8YKY - chains A and R of the 5 polymer chains in the assembly; structure by electron microscopy, 2.99 A resolution.

== Chain A ==
Molecule: G alpha gustducin protein
Source organism: Homo sapiens
Sequence (369 residues; numbered -14 to 354; the number before each row is that of its first residue; numbers below 1 keep their minus sign (Met-14 is residue -14)):
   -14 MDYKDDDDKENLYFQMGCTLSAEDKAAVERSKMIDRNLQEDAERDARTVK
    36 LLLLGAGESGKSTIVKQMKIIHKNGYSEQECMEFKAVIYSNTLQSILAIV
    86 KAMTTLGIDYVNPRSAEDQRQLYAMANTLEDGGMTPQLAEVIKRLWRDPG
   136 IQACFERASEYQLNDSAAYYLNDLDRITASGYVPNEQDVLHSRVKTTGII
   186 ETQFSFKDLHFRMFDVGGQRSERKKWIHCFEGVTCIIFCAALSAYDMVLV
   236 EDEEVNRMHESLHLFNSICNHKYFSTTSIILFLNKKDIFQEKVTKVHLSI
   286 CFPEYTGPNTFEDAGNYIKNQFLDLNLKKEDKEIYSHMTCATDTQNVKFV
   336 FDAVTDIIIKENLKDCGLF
Not modelled in the structure: -14 to 4, 56-181, 234-240

== Chain R ==
Molecule: exo-alpha-sialidase, Taste receptor type 2 member 14, LgBit
Source organism: Clostridium perfringens
Notes: EC 3.2.1.18
UniProt: chimeric construct of Q59310, Q9NYV8: residues -455 to -4 from Q59310 (Q59310_CLOPF) positions 243-694 (UniProt number = residue number + 698); residues 2-317 from Q9NYV8 positions 2-317 (same numbers)
Sequence (990 residues; each row starts with the number of its first residue; numbers below 1 keep their minus sign (Met-499 is residue -499)):
  -499 MKTIIALSYIFCLVFADYKDDDDAHHHHHHHHHHENLYFQSGRAVEGAVK
  -449 TEPVDLFHPGFLNSSNYRIPALFKTKEGTLIASIDARRHGGADAPNNDID
  -399 TAVRRSEDGGKTWDEGQIIMDYPDKSSVIDTTLIQDDETGRIFLLVTHFP
  -349 SKYGFWNAGLGSGFKNIDGKEYLCLYDSSGKEFTVRENVVYDKDSNKTEY
  -299 TTNALGDLFKNGTKIDNINSSTAPLKAKGTSYINLVYSDDDGKTWSEPQN
  -249 INFQVKKDWMKFLGIAPGRGIQIKNGEHKGRIVVPVYYTNEKGKQSSAVI
  -199 YSDDSGKNWTIGESPNDNRKLENGKIINSKTLSDDAPQLTECQVVEMPNG
  -149 QLKLFMRNLSGYLNIATSFDGGATWDETVEKDTNVLEPYCQLSVINYSQK
   -99 VDGKDAVIFSNPNARSRSNGTVRIGLINQVGTYENGEPKYEFDWKYNKLV
   -49 KPGYYAYSCLTELSNGNIGLLYEGTPSEEMSYIEMNLKYLESGANKGSAG
     1 SGGVIKSIFTFVLIVEFIIGNLGNSFIALVNCIDWVKGRKISSVDRILTA
    51 LAISRISLVWLIFGSWCVSVFFPALFATEKMFRMLTNIWTVINHFSVWLA
   101 TGLGTFYFLKIANFSNSIFLYLKWRVKKVVLVLLLVTSVFLFLNIALINI
   151 HINASINGYRRNKTCSSDSSNFTRFSSLIVLTSTVFIFIPFTLSLAMFLL
   201 LIFSMWKHRKKMQHTVKISGDASTKAHRGVKSVITFFLLYAIFSLSFFIS
   251 VWTSERLEENLIILSQVMGMAYPSCHSCVLILGNKKLRQASLSVLLWLRY
   301 MFKDGEPSGHKEFRESSGSGSSGSGSSGSGSSVFTLEDFVGDWEQTAAYN
   351 LDQVLEQGGVSSLLQNLAVSVTPIQRIVRSGENALKIDIHVIIPYEGLSA
   401 DQMAQIEEVFKVVYPVDDHHFKVILPYGTLVIDGVTPNMLNYFGRPYEGI
   451 AVFDGKKITVTGTLWNGNKIIDERLITPDGSMLFRVTINS
Not modelled in the structure: -499 to 2, 158-173, 218-228, 300-490
Construct notes: initiating methionine (-499); expression tag (-498 to -456); conflict Ser-305 (Gly393 in Q59310); linker (-3 to 1)
Residues lining bound ligands: A1AEI (4-methyl-N-[(2M)-2-(1H-tetrazol-5-yl)phenyl]-6-(trifluoromethyl)pyrimidin-2-amine): Ala100, Gly104, Tyr107, Phe108, Ser194, Met197, Phe198, Leu201, Gly229, Val230, Ser232, Val233, Phe237, His276, Gly283
Swiss-Prot annotation at these positions:
  - binding site (cholesterol): Thr86, Trp89, Val180, Ser265, Met268
  - glycosylation (N-linked (GlcNAc...) asparagine): Asn153, Asn162, Asn171

== Interface between chain A and chain R ==
Pairs across the interface (30):
  Gln24(A) - Trp124(R)
  Ala27(A) - Trp124(R)  hydrophobic
  Glu28(A) - Trp124(R)  hydrogen bond
  Ser321(A) - Val216(R)
  Lys333(A) - His214(R)  hydrogen bond
  Lys333(A) - Thr215(R)
  Phe334(A) - Val216(R)  hydrophobic
  Asp337(A) - Lys211(R)  hydrogen bond (backbone-side chain)
  Asp337(A) - Thr215(R)
  Thr340(A) - His208(R)
  Thr340(A) - Lys211(R)  hydrogen bond
  Asp341(A) - His208(R)  hydrogen bond (backbone-side chain)
  Ile344(A) - Ile111(R)
  Ile344(A) - Asn113(R)
  Asn347(A) - Lys110(R)
  Asn347(A) - Ile111(R)
  Asn347(A) - Lys123(R)  hydrogen bond
  Leu348(A) - Ile111(R)  hydrophobic
  Asp350(A) - Lys110(R)
  Cys351(A) - Val44(R)
  Cys351(A) - Phe106(R)  hydrophobic
  Cys351(A) - Tyr107(R)
  Cys351(A) - Lys110(R)
  Cys351(A) - Ile111(R)  hydrophobic
  Gly352(A) - Asn284(R)
  Gly352(A) - Lys285(R)  hydrogen bond (backbone-backbone)
  Leu353(A) - Tyr107(R)
  Leu353(A) - Gly283(R)
  Leu353(A) - Lys285(R)
  Phe354(A) - Lys285(R)  hydrogen bond (backbone-side chain)
Other interface residues (no listed pair), chain A (19 interface residues in all): Arg32, Ala338
Other interface residues (no listed pair), chain R (18 interface residues in all): Ala112, Leu120

== Summary ==
Chain A and chain R form an interface of 19 and 18 residues respectively, with 8 hydrogen bonds. Polar
contacts include Glu28(A)-Trp124(R), Lys333(A)-His214(R) and Asp337(A)-Lys211(R). Ligands of chain R: compound
A1AEI. From UniProt: 5 cholesterol-binding residues on chain R.
Chain A is G alpha gustducin protein (Homo sapiens) and chain R is exo-alpha-sialidase, Taste receptor type 2
member 14, LgBit (Clostridium perfringens); the structure, Structure of human class T GPCR TAS2R14-Ggustducin
complex with agonist 28.1, was determined by electron microscopy together with 8XQL, 8XQN, 8XQO, 8XQP, 8XQR,
8XQS and 8XQT from the same study.
